PDB entry 7PIP | electron microscopy, 9.30 A resolution (very low resolution: no residue pairs are listed; an interface is given only as per-side residue counts) | chains K and 5 of the 55 polymer chains in the assembly

# Chain K
Protein: 30S ribosomal protein S12
Source organism: Mycoplasma pneumoniae M129
Reference sequence: P75546 (RS12_MYCPN); numbering as in UniProt (aligned over 1-139)
Chain sequence (139 residues; each row starts with the number of its first residue):
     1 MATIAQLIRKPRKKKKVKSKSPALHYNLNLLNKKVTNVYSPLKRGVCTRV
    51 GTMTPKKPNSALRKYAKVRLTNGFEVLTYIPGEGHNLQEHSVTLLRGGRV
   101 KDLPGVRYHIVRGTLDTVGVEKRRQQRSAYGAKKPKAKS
Not modelled in the structure: 1, 138-139

# Chain 5
Molecule: 16S ribosomal RNA
Source organism: Mycoplasma pneumoniae M129
Sequence (1520 nucleotides; row label = number of the first residue in the row):
     1 UUUUUCUGAGAGUUUGAUCCUGGCUCAGGAUUAACGCUGGCGGCAUGCCU
    51 AAUACAUGCAAGUCGAUCGAAAGUAGUAAUACUUUAGAGGCGAACGGGUG
   101 AGUAACACGUAUCCAAUCUACCUUAUAAUGGGGGAUAACUAGUUGAAAGA
   151 CUAGCUAAUACCGCAUAAGAACUUUGGUUCGCAUGAAUCAAAGUUGAAAG
   201 GACCUGCAAGGGUUCGUUAUUUGAUGAGGGUGCGCCAUAUCAGCUAGUUG
   251 GUGGGGUAACGGCCUACCAAGGCAAUGACGUGUAGCUAUGCUGAGAAGUA
   301 GAAUAGCCACAAUGGGACUGAGACACGGCCCAUACUCCUACGGGAGGCAG
   351 CAGUAGGGAAUUUUUCACAAUGAGCGAAAGCUUGAUGGAGCAAUGCCGCG
   401 UGAACGAUGAAGGUCUUUAAGAUUGUAAAGUUCUUUUAUUUGGGAAGAAU
   451 GACUUUAGCAGGUAAUGGCUAGAGUUUGACUGUACCAUUUUGAAUAAGUG
   501 ACGACUAACUAUGUGCCAGCAGUCGCGGUAAUACAUAGGUCGCAAGCGUU
   551 AUCCGGAUUUAUUGGGCGUAAAGCAAGCGCAGGCGGAUUGAAAAGUCUGG
   601 UGUUAAAGGCAGCUGCUUAACAGUUGUAUGCAUUGGAAACUAUUAAUCUA
   651 GAGUGUGGUAGGGAGUUUUGGAAUUUCAUGUGGAGCGGUGAAAUGCGUAG
   701 AUAUAUGAAGGAACACCAGUGGCGAAGGCGAAAACUUAGGCCAUUACUGA
   751 CGCUUAGGCUUGAAAGUGUGGGGAGCAAAUAGGAUUAGAUACCCUAGUAG
   801 UCCACACCGUAAACGAUAGAUACUAGCUGUCGGGGCGAUCCCCUCGGUAG
   851 UGAAGUUAACACAUUAAGUAUCUCGCCUGGGUAGUACAUUCGCAAGAAUG
   901 AAACUCAAACGGAAUUGACGGGGACCCGCACAAGUGGUGGAGCAUGUUGC
   951 UUAAUUCGACGGUACACGAAAAACCUUACCUAGACUUGACAUCCUUGGCA
  1001 AAGUUAUGGAAACAUAAUGGAGGUUAACCGAGUGACAGGUGGUGCAUGGU
  1051 UGUCGUCAGCUCGUGUCGUGAGAUGUUGGGUUAAGUCCCGCAACGAGCGC
  1101 AACCCUUAUCGUUAGUUACAUUGUCUAGCGAGACUGCUAAUGCAAAUUGG
  1151 AGGAAGGAAGGGAUGACGUCAAAUCAUCAUGCCCCUUAUGUCUAGGGCUG
  1201 CAAACGUGCUACAAUGGCCAAUACAAACAGUCGCCAGCUUGUAAAAGUGA
  1251 GCAAAUCUGUAAAGUUGGUCUCAGUUCGGAUUGAGGGCUGCAAUUCGUCC
  1301 UCAUGAAGUCGGAAUCACUAGUAAUCGCGAAUCAGCUAUGUCGCGGUGAA
  1351 UACGUUCUCGGGUCUUGUACACACCGCCCGUCAAACUAUGAAAGCUGGUA
  1401 AUAUUUAAAAACGUGUUGCUAACCAUUAGGAAGCGCAUGUCAAGGAUAGC
  1451 ACCGGUGAUUGGAGUUAAGUCGUAACAAGGUACCCCUACGAGAACGUGGG
  1501 GGUGGAUCACCUCCUUUCUA
Not modelled in the structure: 1-4, 181-184, 1020-1027, 1510-1520

# Interface between chain K and chain 5
At this resolution (9 A) residue pairs are not listed: 71 residues of chain K and 64 of chain 5 lie at the interface.

# In short
71 residues of chain K face 64 of chain 5 across their interface.
Chain K is 30S ribosomal protein S12 and chain 5 is 16S ribosomal RNA, both from Mycoplasma pneumoniae M129;
the structure, 70S ribosome with EF-Tu-tRNA and P-site tRNA in pseudouridimycin-treated Mycoplasma pneumoniae
cells, was determined by electron microscopy together with 7OOC, 7OOD, 7P6Z, 7PAH, 7PAI, 7PAJ and 23 further
entries from the same study.
